Entry 2YIU (X-ray diffraction, 2.70 A resolution); this record covers chains A and C of the 6 polymer chains in the assembly.

Chain A:
Molecule: Cytochrome B
From: Paracoccus denitrificans
Notes: EC 1.10.2.2
Reference sequence: P05418 (CYB_PARDE); residue numbers follow UniProt; this construct covers 1-440
Sequence (450 residues; numbered 1 to 450; the number before each row is that of its first residue):
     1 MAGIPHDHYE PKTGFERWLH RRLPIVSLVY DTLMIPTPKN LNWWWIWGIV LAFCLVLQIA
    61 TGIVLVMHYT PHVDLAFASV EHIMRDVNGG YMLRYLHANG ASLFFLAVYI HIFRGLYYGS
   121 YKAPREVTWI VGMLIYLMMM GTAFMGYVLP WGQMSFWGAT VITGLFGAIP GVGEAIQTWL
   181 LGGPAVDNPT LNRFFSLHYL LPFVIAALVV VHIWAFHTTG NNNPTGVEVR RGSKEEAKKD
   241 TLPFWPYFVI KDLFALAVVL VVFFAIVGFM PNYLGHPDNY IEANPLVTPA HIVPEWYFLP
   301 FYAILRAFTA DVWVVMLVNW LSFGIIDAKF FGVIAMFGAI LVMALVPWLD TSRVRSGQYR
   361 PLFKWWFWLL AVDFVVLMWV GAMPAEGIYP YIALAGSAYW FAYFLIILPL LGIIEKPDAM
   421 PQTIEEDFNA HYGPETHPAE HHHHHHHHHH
Not modelled in the structure: 1-2, 431-450
Construct notes: expression tag (441-450)
Metal / ion sites: heme Fe site 1: H97, H198; heme Fe site 2: H111, H212
Residues lining bound ligands:
  - heme (HEM), molecule 1: W45, W47, G48, I49, L51, A52, F104, V108, H111, I112, R114, S120, Y121, R125, T128, W129, G132, M133, I135, Y136, M139, I205, V209, H212, F216, T219, G220, N221, N222
  - heme (HEM), molecule 2: L55, Q58, I59, G62, I63, L65, V66, Y69, V80, R94, H97, A98, A101, F104, T142, A143, G146, Y147, L149, P150, H198, Y199, P202, I205, Y297
  - stigmatellin a (SMA): L137, M140, G141, F144, M145, M154, G158, V161, I162, F166, L180, F194, I292, P294, E295, F298, F301, Y302, L305, M336, F337, I340
UniProt features mapped onto this chain:
  - binding site (heme b): H97, H111, H198, H212
From the paper describing this entry:
  - heme coordination: H97, H111, H198, H212
  - binding site for stigmatellin a: M154, G158, V161, I162, I292, P294, E295, F298, Y302, M336
  - mutagenesis - Y147F, E295Q (5 fold): decreased binding to stigmatellin a (citing earlier work)
  - mutagenesis - E295Q: decreased catalytic activity (citing earlier work)
  - binding site for stigmatellin a: Y147 (proposed by the authors, not directly observed)

Chain C:
Molecule: Ubiquinol-cytochrome C reductase iron-sulfur subunit
From: Paracoccus denitrificans
Notes: EC 1.10.2.2
Reference sequence: P05417 (UCRI_PARDE); residue numbers follow UniProt; this construct covers 1-190
Sequence (190 residues; row label = number of the first residue in the row):
     1 MSHADEHAGD HGATRRDFLY YATAGAGTVA AGAAAWTLVN QMNPSADVQA LASIQVDVSG
    61 VETGTQLTVK WLGKPVFIRR RTEDEIQAGR EVDLGQLIDR SAQNSNKPDA PATDENRTMD
   121 EAGEWLVMIG VCTHLGCVPI GDGAGDFGGW FCPCHGSHYD TSGRIRRGPA PQNLHIPVAE
   181 FLDDTTIKLG
Not modelled in the structure: 1-16
Disulfides: C137-C154
Metal / ion sites: 2Fe-2S cluster Fe: C132, H134, C152, H155
Residues lining bound ligands: 2Fe-2S cluster (FES): C132, H134, L135, G136, C137, C152, C154, H155, G156, S157, P169
UniProt features mapped onto this chain:
  - binding site ([2Fe-2S] cluster): C132, H134, C152, H155
From the paper describing this entry:
  - 2Fe-2S cluster coordination: C132, H134, C152, H155
  - binding site for stigmatellin a: C154, H155

Chain A / chain C interface:
Pairs across the interface (18; chain A residue first):
  V64(A) with L38(C); Q41(C)
  M67(A) with Q41(C); M42(C), hydrophobic
  H68(A) with Q41(C), hydrogen bond
  H82(A) with S45(C); D47(C), salt bridge
  D86(A) with S45(C); A46(C), hydrogen bond (backbone-backbone); D47(C)
  V87(A) with Q41(C); S45(C)
  N88(A) with N40(C), hydrogen bond (side chain-backbone); Q41(C); N43(C), hydrogen bond (side chain-backbone); P44(C)
  L93(A) with T37(C); Q41(C)
Also at the interface, not in a pair above, chain A (9 interface residues in all): A60

Overview:
Chain A and chain C form an interface of 9 and 10 residues respectively; the contacts include 4 hydrogen bonds
and 1 salt bridge. Among the polar pairs are H82(A)-D47(C), H68(A)-Q41(C) and N88(A)-N40(C). From the paper: a
binding site for stigmatellin a at M154(A), G158(A) and C154(C) among others; Y147F and E295Q of chain A
reduce binding to stigmatellin a.
Chain A is Cytochrome B and chain C is Ubiquinol-cytochrome C reductase iron-sulfur subunit, both from
Paracoccus denitrificans; the structure, X-ray structure of the dimeric cytochrome BC1 complex from the soil
bacterium paracoccus denitrificans at 2.7 ..., was determined by X-ray diffraction.
